PDB entry 8SZA | electron microscopy, 2.75 A resolution | chains A and E of the 6 polymer chains in the assembly

[Chain A (and E)]
Molecule: Ninjurin-1
From: Homo sapiens
Notes: chain E of this document is another copy of the same molecule, construct and numbering; everything in this record applies to it too
Reference sequence: Q92982 (NINJ1_HUMAN); residue numbers follow UniProt; this construct covers 2-152
Sequence (177 residues; each row starts with the number of its first residue; numbers below 1 keep their minus sign (Met-24 is residue -24)):
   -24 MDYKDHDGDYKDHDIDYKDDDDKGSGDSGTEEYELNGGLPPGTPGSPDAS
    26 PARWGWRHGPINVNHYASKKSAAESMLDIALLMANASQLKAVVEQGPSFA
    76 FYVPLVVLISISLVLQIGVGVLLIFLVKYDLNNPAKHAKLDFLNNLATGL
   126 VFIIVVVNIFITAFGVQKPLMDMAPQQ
Not modelled in the structure: -24 to 38, 140-152
Differences from the reference sequence: expression tag (-24 to 1)
UniProt features mapped onto this chain:
  - region: Pro26 to Asn37 (N-terminal adhesion motif), His40 to Glu69 (Required to induce plasma membrane rupture), Lys44 to Ala55 (Helix alpha1), Met58 to Phe74 (Helix alpha2)
  - site: Leu56, Leu57 (Cleavage)
  - modified residue (Phosphoserine): Ser21, Ser25
  - glycosylation: Asn60 (N-linked (GlcNAc...) asparagine)
  - mutagenesis: Lys44 to Lys45 (Strongly reduced ability to mediate plasma membrane rupture), Lys45 (K45Q: Strongly reduced ability to homooligomerize and mediate plasma membrane rupture (cytolysis)), Ala47 (A47L: Does not affect ability to homooligomerize in vitro. Slightly reduced ability to mediate plasma membrane rupture), Glu49 (E49K: Strongly reduced ability to mediate plasma membrane rupture), Asp53 (D53A: Strongly reduced ability to homooligomerize and mediate plasma membrane rupture (cytolysis)), Phe76 to Val82 (In mutant M4(exo); decreased ability to mediate plasma membrane rupture), Val82 (V82F: Does not affect ability to homooligomerize, but shows slightly reduced ability to mediate plasma membrane rupture (cytolysis) ...), Ile84 (I84F: Strongly reduced ability to homooligomerize and mediate plasma membrane rupture (cytolysis)), Ile86 (I86F: Reduced ability to mediate plasma membrane rupture), Leu90 (L90W: Strongly reduced ability to mediate plasma membrane rupture), Gln91 (Q91A: Strongly reduced ability to homooligomerize and mediate plasma membrane rupture (cytolysis)), Gly93 (G93L: Reduced ability to mediate plasma membrane rupture; G93V: In mutant M5(cyto); decreased ability to mediate plasma membrane rupture; when associated with V-100, Q-117, A-121 and I-124), 13 further mutagenesis entries in UniProt
What the authors report for this chain:
  - self-association interface (contacts with another copy of this molecule); pairs are residue here / residue on that copy: Ser50-His40, Met51, Leu52, Leu57, Leu64, Val68
  - contacts within the chain: Asn60-Ser87, Pro72-Tyr77, Asn60-Gln91, Asn60-Asn133

[Interface between chain A and chain E]
Contacting residue pairs - 5 pairs, chain A then chain E:
  Val78(A) with Val78(E), hydrophobic
  Val82(A) with Val82(E), hydrophobic
  Phe117(A) with Phe117(E), hydrophobic; Leu118(E), hydrophobic
  Leu118(A) with Phe117(E), hydrophobic
Also at the interface, not in a pair above, chain A (5 interface residues in all): Lys114
Also at the interface, not in a pair above, chain E (5 interface residues in all): Leu121

[Overview]
The chain A/chain E interface involves 5 residues from each chain. Curated annotation (UniProt) lists 30
mutagenesis sites on chain A. The paper reports a self-association interface involving Ser50(A), Met51(A) and
Leu52(A) among others; contacts within the chain involving Asn60(A), Ser87(A) and Pro72(A) among others.
Both chains are Ninjurin-1 (Homo sapiens). Entry 8SZA (Cryo-EM Structure of NINJ1 Filament at 2.75 Angstrom
Resolution) was determined by electron microscopy together with 8SZB from the same study.
